8QJ1 - chains D and H of the 15 polymer chains in the assembly; structure by electron microscopy, 3.06 A resolution.

# Chain D (and H)
Name: Islet amyloid polypeptide
Notes: chain H of this document is another copy of the same molecule, construct and numbering; everything in this record applies to it too
UniProt: P10997 (IAPP_HUMAN); residues 1-37 here correspond to UniProt positions 34-70 (UniProt number = residue number + 33)
Sequence (38 residues; numbered 1 to 38; the number before each row is that of its first residue):
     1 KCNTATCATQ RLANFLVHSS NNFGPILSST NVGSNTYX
Unresolved in the structure: 1
Construct notes: engineered mutation Pro-25 (Ala58 in P10997); amidation (38)
Modified / non-standard residues: NH2 (amino group) at position 38
Disulfides: Cys-2/Cys-7

# How chain D and chain H interact
Residue-residue contacts (7; chain D residue first):
  Leu-27(D) with Gln-10(H); Leu-12(H), hydrophobic
  Ser-28(D) with Gln-10(H)
  Ser-29(D) with Ala-8(H)
  Asn-31(D) with Thr-6(H); Cys-7(H), hydrogen bond (side chain-backbone); Ala-8(H)
Also at the interface, not in a pair above, chain D (5 interface residues in all): Val-32

# Overview
The chain D/chain H interface involves 5 residues from each chain, with 1 hydrogen bond. Its one
hydrogen-bonded contact is Asn-31(D)/Cys-7(H).
Both chains are Islet amyloid polypeptide. Entry 8QJ1 (Cryo-EM structure of human islet amyloid polypeptide
(hIAPP) mutant A25P, polymorph 1) was determined by electron microscopy, deposited together with 8QVP, 8RM8,
8RM9 and 8QVQ.
